Entry 1HGI (X-ray diffraction, 2.70 A resolution); this record covers chains D and E of the 6 polymer chains in the assembly.

# Chain D
Protein: Hemagglutinin, chain HA1
From: Influenza A virus
Reference sequence: P03437 (HEMA_IAAIC); residues 1-175 here correspond to UniProt positions 346-520 (UniProt number = residue number + 345)
Chain sequence (175 residues; row label = number of the first residue in the row):
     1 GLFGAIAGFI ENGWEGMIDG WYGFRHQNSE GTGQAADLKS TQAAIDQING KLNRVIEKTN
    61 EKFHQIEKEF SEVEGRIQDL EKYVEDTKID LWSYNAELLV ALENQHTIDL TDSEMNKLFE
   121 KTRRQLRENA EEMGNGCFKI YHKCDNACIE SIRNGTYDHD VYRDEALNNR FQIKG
Disulfides: Cys144-Cys148
Glycans and other covalent adducts: N-acetylglucosamine (NAG) linked to Asn154
Curated features (UniProtKB/Swiss-Prot):
  - glycosylation: Asn154 (N-linked (GlcNAc...) asparagine)

# Chain E
Protein: Hemagglutinin, chain HA1
From: Influenza A virus
Reference sequence: P03437 (HEMA_IAAIC); residues 1-328 here correspond to UniProt positions 17-344 (UniProt number = residue number + 16)
Chain sequence (328 residues; each row starts with the number of its first residue):
     1 QDLPGNDNST ATLCLGHHAV PNGTLVKTIT DDQIEVTNAT ELVQSSSTGK ICNNPHRILD
    61 GIDCTLIDAL LGDPHCDVFQ NETWDLFVER SKAFSNCYPY DVPDYASLRS LVASSGTLEF
   121 ITEGFTWTGV TQNGGSNACK RGPGSGFFSR LNWLTKSGST YPVLNVTMPN NDNFDKLYIW
   181 GIHHPSTNQE QTSLYVQASG RVTVSTRRSQ QTIIPNIGSR PWVRGLSSRI SIYWTIVKPG
   241 DVLVINSNGN LIAPRGYFKM RTGKSSIMRS DAPIDTCISE CITPNGSIPN DKPFQNVNKI
   301 TYGACPKYVK QNTLKLATGM RNVPEKQT
Disulfides: Cys52-Cys277, Cys64-Cys76, Cys97-Cys139, Cys281-Cys305
Glycans and other covalent adducts: N-acetylglucosamine (NAG) linked to Asn38, Asn81, Asn285; glycan linked to Asn165
Ligand contacts: ANA (methyl 4-O-acetyl-5-acetamido-3,5-dideoxy-D-glycero-alpha-D-galacto-non-2-ulopyranosidonic acid): Tyr98, Gly134, Gly135, Ser136, Asn137, Ala138, Ser145, Trp153, Thr155, His183, Glu190, Leu194, Leu226, Ser228
Curated features (UniProtKB/Swiss-Prot):
  - glycosylation (N-linked (GlcNAc...) asparagine): Asn8, Asn22, Asn38, Asn81, Asn165, Asn285

# Chain D / chain E interface
Contacting residue pairs - 10 pairs, chain D then chain E:
  Ser71(D) with Lys238(E), hydrogen bond (backbone-side chain)
  Glu72(D) with Lys238(E), salt bridge
  Val73(D) with Leu111(E), hydrophobic; Trp234(E); Ile236(E), hydrophobic
  Glu74(D) with Ser107(E)
  Gly75(D) with Ser107(E)
  Arg76(D) with Ser107(E), hydrogen bond (backbone-side chain)
  Asp79(D) with Ser110(E), hydrogen bond
  Lys174(D) with Gln1(E)
Interface residues without a listed pair, chain E (8 interface residues in all): Ala106

# Summary
Chain D and chain E each contribute 8 residues to their interface, with 3 hydrogen bonds and 1 salt bridge.
Polar pairs include Glu72(D)-Lys238(E), Ser71(D)-Lys238(E) and Arg76(D)-Ser107(E). Ligands of chain E:
compound ANA. N-acetylglucosamine is covalently linked to Asn154(D).
Chain D is Hemagglutinin, chain HA1 and chain E is Hemagglutinin, chain HA1, both from Influenza A virus; the
structure, Binding of influenza virus hemagglutinin to analogs of its cell-surface receptor, sialic acid:
analysis by proton ..., was determined by X-ray diffraction, deposited together with 1HGD, 1HGE, 1HGF, 1HGG,
1HGH and 1HGJ.
